PDB entry 8XJL | electron microscopy, 2.77 A resolution | chains A and B of the 5 polymer chains in the assembly

[Chain A]
Protein: Engineered miniGq
Source organism: synthetic construct
Sequence (246 residues; row label = number of the first residue in the row):
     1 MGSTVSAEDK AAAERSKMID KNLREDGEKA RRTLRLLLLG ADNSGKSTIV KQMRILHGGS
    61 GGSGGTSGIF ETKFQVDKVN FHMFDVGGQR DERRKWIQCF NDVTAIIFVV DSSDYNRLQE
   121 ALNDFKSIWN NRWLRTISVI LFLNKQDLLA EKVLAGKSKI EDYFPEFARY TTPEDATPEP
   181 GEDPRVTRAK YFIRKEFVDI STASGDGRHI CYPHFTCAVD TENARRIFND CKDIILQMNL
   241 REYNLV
Unresolved in the structure: 1-4, 55-67, 88-92

[Chain B]
Protein: Guanine nucleotide-binding protein G(I)/G(S)/G(T) subunit beta-1
Source organism: Homo sapiens
UniProtKB: P62873 (GBB1_HUMAN); residue numbers follow UniProt; this construct covers 2-340
Sequence (376 residues; numbered -9 to 366; the number before each row is that of its first residue; numbers below 1 keep their minus sign (Met-9 is residue -9)):
    -9 MHHHHHHGSS GSELDQLRQE AEQLKNQIRD ARKACADATL SQITNNIDPV GRIQMRTRRT
    51 LRGHLAKIYA MHWGTDSRLL VSASQDGKLI IWDSYTTNKV HAIPLRSSWV MTCAYAPSGN
   111 YVACGGLDNI CSIYNLKTRE GNVRVSRELA GHTGYLSCCR FLDDNQIVTS SGDTTCALWD
   171 IETGQQTTTF TGHTGDVMSL SLAPDTRLFV SGACDASAKL WDVREGMCRQ TFTGHESDIN
   231 AICFFPNGNA FATGSDDATC RLFDLRADQE LMTYSHDNII CGITSVSFSK SGRLLLAGYD
   291 DFNCNVWDAL KADRAGVLAG HDNRVSCLGV TDDGMAVATG SWDSFLKIWN GSSGGGGSGG
   351 GGSSGVSGWR LFKKIS
Unresolved in the structure: -9 to 1, 344-366
Sequence notes: initiating methionine (-9); expression tag (-8 to 1, 341-366)
UniProt features mapped onto this chain:
  - modified residue: Ser2 (N-acetylserine), His266 (Phosphohistidine)

[Interface between chain A and chain B]
Pairs across the interface (45):
  Ala13(A) with Asn88(B)
  Arg15(A) with Val90(B), hydrogen bond (side chain-backbone); His91(B), hydrogen bond
  Ser16(A) with Asn88(B); Lys89(B), hydrogen bond (side chain-backbone)
  Ile19(A) with Lys89(B); Val90(B); Ala92(B), hydrophobic
  Asp20(A) with Lys89(B), salt bridge
  Leu23(A) with Gly53(B); Leu55(B); Lys78(B); Ile80(B), hydrophobic; Lys89(B)
  Asp26(A) with Lys78(B), salt bridge
  Gly27(A) with Leu55(B)
  Arg35(A) with Ser98(B), hydrogen bond; Trp99(B)
  Ile69(A) with Leu117(B)
  Phe84(A) with Trp99(B), hydrophobic
  Arg94(A) with Cys204(B); Asp228(B), salt bridge
  Lys95(A) with Tyr145(B); Met188(B); Cys204(B); Asp228(B), salt bridge; Asn230(B), hydrogen bond; Asp246(B), salt bridge
  Trp96(A) with Leu117(B), hydrophobic
  Gln98(A) with Lys57(B); Tyr59(B); Arg314(B), hydrogen bond
  Cys99(A) with Lys57(B); Tyr59(B), hydrogen bond; Gln75(B), hydrogen bond; Trp99(B); Leu117(B), hydrophobic
  Phe100(A) with Trp99(B), hydrophobic; Leu117(B), hydrophobic
  Asn101(A) with Lys57(B); Trp332(B)
  Asp102(A) with Lys57(B)
  Trp133(A) with Asp290(B); Arg314(B); Trp332(B), hydrophobic
Other interface residues (no listed pair), chain A (23 interface residues in all): Arg24, Gly68, Glu71
Other interface residues (no listed pair), chain B (26 interface residues in all): Met101, Asn119

[Summary]
Chain A and chain B form an interface of 23 and 26 residues respectively; the contacts include 8 hydrogen
bonds and 5 salt bridges. Polar contacts include Asp20(A)-Lys89(B), Asp26(A)-Lys78(B) and Arg94(A)-Asp228(B).
Here chain A is Engineered miniGq (synthetic construct) and chain B is Guanine nucleotide-binding protein
G(I)/G(S)/G(T) subunit beta-1 (Homo sapiens). Entry 8XJL (PGF2-alpha bound Prostaglandin F2-alpha receptor-Gq
Protein Complex) was determined by electron microscopy, deposited together with 8XJK, 8XJM, 8XJN and 8XJO.
